1MCK - chains A and B of the 3 polymer chains in the assembly; structure by X-ray diffraction, 2.70 A resolution.

Chain A (and B):
Name: Immunoglobulin lambda dimer mcg (light chain)
Organism: Homo sapiens
Notes: chain B of this document is another copy of the same molecule, construct and numbering; everything in this record applies to it too
Sequence (216 residues; row label = number of the first residue in the row):
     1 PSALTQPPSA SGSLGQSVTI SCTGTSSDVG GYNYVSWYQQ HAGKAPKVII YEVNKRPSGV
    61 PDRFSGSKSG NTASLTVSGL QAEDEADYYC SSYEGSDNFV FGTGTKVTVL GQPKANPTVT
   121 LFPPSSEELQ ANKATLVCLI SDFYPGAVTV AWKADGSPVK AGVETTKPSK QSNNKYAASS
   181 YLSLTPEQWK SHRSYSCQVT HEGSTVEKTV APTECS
Cystine bridges: C22-C90, C138-C197
Construct notes: conflict I20 (Phe39 in S14675), T23 (Ser42 in S14675), V29 (Ile48 in S14675), 19 further conflict positions vs the reference (S14675) not listed

How chain A and chain B interact:
Pairs across the interface (70; chain A residue first):
  Y38(A) - F101(B)  hydrophobic
  Q40(A) - Q40(B)  hydrogen bond
  Q40(A) - Y89(B)
  G43(A) - Y89(B)
  G43(A) - K167(B)  hydrogen bond (backbone-side chain)
  K44(A) - Y89(B)  hydrogen bond (backbone-side chain)
  A45(A) - Y89(B)  hydrophobic
  P46(A) - Y89(B)
  P46(A) - F101(B)
  K47(A) - P1(B)  hydrogen bond (side chain-backbone)
  K47(A) - F99(B)
  K47(A) - V100(B)
  K47(A) - F101(B)
  V48(A) - F99(B)  hydrophobic
  Y51(A) - S96(B)
  Y51(A) - F99(B)  hydrophobic
  R56(A) - D97(B)
  P57(A) - D97(B)
  S58(A) - D97(B)  hydrogen bond (backbone-side chain)
  Y89(A) - K44(B)  hydrogen bond (side chain-backbone)
  Y89(A) - A45(B)  hydrophobic
  D97(A) - Y51(B)  hydrogen bond
  N98(A) - P57(B)
  N98(A) - S58(B)  hydrogen bond (side chain-backbone)
  F99(A) - V48(B)
  F101(A) - Y38(B)  hydrophobic
  F101(A) - P46(B)
  F101(A) - V48(B)  hydrophobic
  G102(A) - A45(B)
  T120(A) - E128(B)
  L121(A) - S125(B)
  F122(A) - F122(B)  hydrophobic
  F122(A) - P123(B)
  F122(A) - T135(B)
  P123(A) - F122(B)
  P124(A) - F122(B)  hydrophobic
  S125(A) - L121(B)
  E128(A) - T120(B)
  E128(A) - F122(B)
  K133(A) - T118(B)
  T135(A) - F122(B)
  V137(A) - F122(B)  hydrophobic
  V137(A) - V137(B)  hydrophobic
  V137(A) - L139(B)  hydrophobic
  L139(A) - T135(B)
  L139(A) - V137(B)  hydrophobic
  L139(A) - Y181(B)  hydrophobic
  S141(A) - Y181(B)
  E164(A) - Q171(B)
  E164(A) - S172(B)  hydrogen bond (side chain-backbone)
  T166(A) - T166(B)
  T166(A) - S169(B)
  T166(A) - A177(B)
  K167(A) - S169(B)  hydrogen bond (backbone-side chain)
  S169(A) - T166(B)  hydrogen bond
  S169(A) - K167(B)  hydrogen bond (side chain-backbone)
  Q171(A) - E164(B)
  Q171(A) - Y181(B)  hydrogen bond
  S172(A) - E164(B)  hydrogen bond (backbone-side chain)
  A177(A) - T166(B)  hydrogen bond (backbone-side chain)
  A177(A) - Y181(B)  hydrophobic
  S179(A) - S179(B)  hydrogen bond
  Y181(A) - L139(B)  hydrophobic
  Y181(A) - S141(B)
  Y181(A) - D142(B)
  Y181(A) - Q171(B)  hydrogen bond
  E214(A) - S126(B)  hydrogen bond (backbone-side chain)
  C215(A) - S126(B)
  C215(A) - E214(B)  hydrogen bond (side chain-backbone)
  C215(A) - C215(B)  disulfide
Also at the interface, not in a pair above, chain A (45 interface residues in all): A42, E127, L136, D142
Also at the interface, not in a pair above, chain B (45 interface residues in all): E52, G102, L136, A178, T209
Inter-chain disulfides: C215(A)-C215(B)

Summary:
The chain A/chain B interface involves 45 residues from each chain; the contacts include 1 disulfide bond and
19 hydrogen bonds. Polar contacts include Q40(A)-Q40(B), G43(A)-K167(B) and K44(A)-Y89(B).
Chain A and chain B are both Immunoglobulin lambda dimer mcg (light chain) (Homo sapiens); the structure,
Principles and pitfalls in designing site directed peptide ligands, was determined by X-ray diffraction,
deposited together with 1MCB, 1MCC, 1MCD, 1MCE, 1MCF, 1MCH and 4 further entries.
